Entry 6BZO (electron microscopy, 3.38 A resolution); this record covers chains A and C of the 9 polymer chains in the assembly.

# Chain A
Protein: DNA-directed RNA polymerase subunit alpha
From: Mycobacterium tuberculosis
Notes: EC 2.7.7.6
UniProtKB: A0A045J8T1 (A0A045J8T1_MYCTX); residue numbers follow UniProt; this construct covers 1-347
Chain sequence (347 residues; numbered 1 to 347; the number before each row is that of its first residue):
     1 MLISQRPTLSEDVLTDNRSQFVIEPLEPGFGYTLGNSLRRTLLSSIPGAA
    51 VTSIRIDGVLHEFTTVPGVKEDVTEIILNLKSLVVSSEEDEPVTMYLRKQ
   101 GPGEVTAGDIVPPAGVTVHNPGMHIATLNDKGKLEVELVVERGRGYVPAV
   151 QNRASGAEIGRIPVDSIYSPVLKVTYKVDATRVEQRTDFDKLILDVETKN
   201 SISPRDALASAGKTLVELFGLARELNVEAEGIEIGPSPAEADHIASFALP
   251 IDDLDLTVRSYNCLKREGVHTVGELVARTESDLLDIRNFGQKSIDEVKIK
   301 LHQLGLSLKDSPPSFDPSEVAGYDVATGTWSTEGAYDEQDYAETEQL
Disordered / not traced: 227-347

# Chain C
Protein: DNA-directed RNA polymerase subunit beta
From: Mycobacterium tuberculosis
Notes: EC 2.7.7.6
UniProtKB: V9Z879 (V9Z879_MYCTX); residues 7-1178 here correspond to UniProt positions 1-1172 (UniProt number = residue number - 6)
Chain sequence (1181 residues; row label = number of the first residue in the row):
     7 MADSRQSKTAASPSPSRPQSSSNNSVPGAPNRVSFAKLREPLEVPGLLDV
    57 QTDSFEWLIGSPRWRESAAERGDVNPVGGLEEVLYELSPIEDFSGSMSLS
   107 FSDPRFDDVKAPVDECKDKDMTYAAPLFVTAEFINNNTGEIKSQTVFMGD
   157 FPMMTEKGTFIINGTERVVVSQLVRSPGVYFDETIDKSTDKTLHSVKVIP
   207 SRGAWLEFDVDKRDTVGVRIDRKRRQPVTVLLKALGWTSEQIVERFGFSE
   257 IMRSTLEKDNTVGTDEALLDIYRKLRPGEPPTKESAQTLLENLFFKEKRY
   307 DLARVGRYKVNKKLGLHVGEPITSSTLTEEDVVATIEYLVRLHEGQTTMT
   357 VPGGVEVPVETDDIDHFGNRRLRTVGELIQNQIRVGMSRMERVVRERMTT
   407 QDVEAITPQTLINIRPVVAAIKEFFGTSQLSQFMDQNNPLSGLTHKRRLS
   457 ALGPGGLSRERAGLEVRDVHPSHYGRMCPIETPEGPNIGLIGSLSVYARV
   507 NPFGFIETPYRKVVDGVVSDEIVYLTADEEDRHVVAQANSPIDADGRFVE
   557 PRVLVRRKAGEVEYVPSSEVDYMDVSPRQMVSVATAMIPFLEHDDANRAL
   607 MGANMQRQAVPLVRSEAPLVGTGMELRAAIDAGDVVVAEESGVIEEVSAD
   657 YITVMHDNGTRRTYRMRKFARSNHGTCANQCPIVDAGDRVEAGQVIADGP
   707 CTDDGEMALGKNLLVAIMPWEGHNYEDAIILSNRLVEEDVLTSIHIEEHE
   757 IDARDTKLGAEEITRDIPNISDEVLADLDERGIVRIGAEVRDGDILVGKV
   807 TPKGETELTPEERLLRAIFGEKAREVRDTSLKVPHGESGKVIGIRVFSRE
   857 DEDELPAGVNELVRVYVAQKRKISDGDKLAGRHGNKGVIGKILPVEDMPF
   907 LADGTPVDIILNTHGVPRRMNIGQILETHLGWCAHSGWKVDAAKGVPDWA
   957 ARLPDELLEAQPNAIVSTPVFDGAQEAELQGLLSCTLPNRDGDVLVDADG
  1007 KAMLFDGRSGEPFPYPVTVGYMYIMKLHHLVDDKIHARSTGPYSMITQQP
  1057 LGGKAQFGGQRFGEMECWAMQAYGAAYTLQELLTIKSDDTVGRVKVYEAI
  1107 VKGENIPEPGIPESFKVLLKELQSLCLNVEVLSSDGAAIELREGEDEDLE
  1157 RAAANLGINLSRNESASVEDLALARHGGSGA
Disordered / not traced: 7-29, 1141-1187
Sequence notes: expression tag (1179-1187)
Residues lining bound ligands: Fidaxomicin (FI8): Met-1051, Ile-1052, Gln-1054, Asp-1094, Thr-1096, Val-1097, Val-1100, Lys-1101, Glu-1119, Ser-1120, Glu-1127
Reported in the primary citation:
  - binding site for Fidaxomicin: Gln-1054, Asp-1094, Thr-1096, Val-1100, Lys-1101

# Interface between chain A and chain C
Contacting residue pairs (58):
  Arg-18(A) with Arg-996(C)
  Tyr-32(A) with Pro-1018(C)
  Asn-36(A) with Gly-1013(C); Arg-1014(C); Ser-1015(C); Gly-1016(C)
  Arg-39(A) with Glu-902(C), hydrogen bond (side chain-backbone); Phe-906(C); Gly-910(C)
  Arg-40(A) with Glu-902(C); Asp-903(C), salt bridge; Gly-1013(C)
  Leu-60(A) with Ile-792(C)
  His-61(A) with Val-847(C); Ile-848(C)
  Glu-62(A) with Lys-876(C), salt bridge
  Phe-63(A) with Phe-675(C); Ile-750(C), hydrophobic; Ile-848(C), hydrophobic; Ala-874(C), hydrophobic; Lys-876(C)
  Thr-65(A) with Asp-656(C), hydrogen bond; Lys-674(C)
  Gly-68(A) with Ser-654(C)
  Val-69(A) with Ser-654(C), hydrogen bond (backbone-side chain); Ala-655(C), hydrogen bond (backbone-backbone)
  Lys-70(A) with Ala-655(C), hydrogen bond (backbone-backbone); Val-690(C), hydrogen bond (side chain-backbone); Asp-691(C), salt bridge
  Asp-72(A) with Lys-674(C); Phe-675(C); Asn-685(C)
  Thr-74(A) with Phe-675(C)
  Glu-75(A) with Arg-620(C), salt bridge
  Leu-78(A) with Arg-620(C); Asp-745(C)
  Lys-81(A) with Glu-743(C), hydrogen bond (side chain-backbone); Asp-745(C)
  Asn-129(A) with Val-653(C), hydrogen bond (side chain-backbone)
  Lys-131(A) with Glu-652(C), salt bridge
  Tyr-146(A) with Val-742(C); Glu-743(C); Lys-878(C)
  Gln-151(A) with Glu-795(C), hydrogen bond
  Asn-152(A) with Lys-846(C)
  Arg-153(A) with Glu-795(C); Arg-797(C)
  Ile-159(A) with Ile-792(C); Gly-793(C)
  Asp-165(A) with Lys-878(C), salt bridge
  Lys-173(A) with Thr-911(C); Arg-996(C)
  Val-174(A) with Gly-910(C)
  Thr-175(A) with Ala-908(C), hydrogen bond (side chain-backbone); Asp-909(C), hydrogen bond (side chain-backbone); Gly-910(C)
  Tyr-176(A) with Gly-1016(C), hydrogen bond (side chain-backbone)
  Glu-197(A) with Arg-996(C), salt bridge
Also at the interface, not in a pair above, chain A (39 interface residues in all): Thr-33, Leu-43, Ser-44, Thr-64, Glu-71, Asn-79, Pro-163, Ile-167
Also at the interface, not in a pair above, chain C (48 interface residues in all): Val-619, Tyr-657, Pro-688, Asn-739, Asp-783, Ala-794, Gln-875, Pro-912, Phe-1011, Glu-1017

# Summary
The interface between chain A and chain C involves 39 residues on one side and 48 on the other; the contacts
include 12 hydrogen bonds and 7 salt bridges. Among the polar pairs are Arg-40(A)/Asp-903(C),
Glu-62(A)/Lys-876(C) and Lys-70(A)/Asp-691(C). Chain C binds Fidaxomicin. The paper reports a binding site for
Fidaxomicin at Gln-1054(C), Asp-1094(C) and Thr-1096(C) among others.
Chain A is DNA-directed RNA polymerase subunit alpha and chain C is DNA-directed RNA polymerase subunit beta,
both from Mycobacterium tuberculosis; the structure, Mtb RNAP Holo/RbpA/Fidaxomicin/upstream fork DNA, was
determined by electron microscopy, deposited together with 6C04, 6C05 and 6C06.
